6MRC - chains 1 and M of the 28 polymer chains in the assembly; structure by electron microscopy, 3.08 A resolution.

# Chain 1
Name: 10 kDa heat shock protein, mitochondrial
Organism: Homo sapiens
UniProt: P61604 (CH10_HUMAN); numbering as in UniProt (aligned over 3-102)
Sequence (100 residues; row label = number of the first residue in the row):
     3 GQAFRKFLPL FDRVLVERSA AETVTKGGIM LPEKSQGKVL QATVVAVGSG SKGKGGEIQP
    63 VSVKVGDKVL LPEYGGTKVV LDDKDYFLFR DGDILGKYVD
Swiss-Prot annotation at these positions:
  - modified residue: K8 (N6-acetyllysine), K28 (N6-succinyllysine), K40 (N6-acetyllysine), K54 (N6-malonyllysine), K56 (N6-acetyllysine), K66 (N6-acetyllysine), K70 (N6-acetyllysine), T79 (Phosphothreonine), K80 (N6-acetyllysine), K86 (N6-acetyllysine), K99 (N6-acetyllysine)

# Chain M
Name: 60 kDa heat shock protein, mitochondrial
Organism: Homo sapiens
Notes: EC 3.6.4.9
UniProt: P10809 (CH60_HUMAN); residues 3-528 here correspond to UniProt positions 27-552 (UniProt number = residue number + 24)
Sequence (528 residues; row label = number of the first residue in the row):
     1 GSAKDVKFGA DARALMLQGV DLLADAVAVT MGPKGRTVII EQSWGSPKVT KDGVTVAKSI
    61 DLKDKYKNIG AKLVQDVANN TNEEAGDGTT TATVLARSIA KEGFEKISKG ANPVEIRRGV
   121 MLAVDAVIAE LKKQSKPVTT PEEIAQVATI SANGDKEIGN IISDAMKKVG RKGVITVKDG
   181 KTLNDELEII EGMKFDRGYI SPYFINTSKG QKCEFQDAYV LLSEKKISSI QSIVPALEIA
   241 NAHRKPLVII AEDVDGEALS TLVLNRLKVG LQVVAVKAPG FGDNRKNQLK DMAIATGGAV
   301 FGEEGLTLNL EDVQPHDLGK VGEVIVTKDD AMLLKGKGDK AQIEKRIQEI IEQLDVTTSE
   361 YEKEKLNERL AKLSDGVAVL KVGGTSDVEV NEKKDRVTDA LNATRAAVEE GIVLGGGCAL
   421 LRCIPALDSL TPANEDQKIG IEIIKRTLKI PAMTIAKNAG VEGSLIVEKI MQSSSEVGYD
   481 AMAGDFVNMV EKGIIDPTKV VRTALLDAAG VASLLTTAEV VVTEIPKE
Construct notes: expression tag (1-2)
Metal / ion sites: Mg2+: D87 (together with ADP)
Ligand contacts: ADP (adenosine-5'-diphosphate): T30, M31, G32, P33, K51, D87, G88, T89, T90, T91, I150, G415, G416, I455, Y479, D480, A481, M482, I494, D496
Swiss-Prot annotation at these positions:
  - binding site (ATP): K51, D87 to T91, G416, D496
  - modified residue: K7 (N6-succinyllysine), S43 (Phosphoserine), S46 (Phosphoserine), K51 (N6-acetyllysine), K58 (N6-acetyllysine), K63 (N6-acetyllysine), Y66 (Phosphotyrosine), K67 (N6-acetyllysine), K101 (N6-acetyllysine), K106 (N6-acetyllysine), K109 (N6-acetyllysine), K132 (N6-acetyllysine), K167 (N6-acetyllysine), K178 (N6-acetyllysine), K181 (N6-acetyllysine), K194 (N6-acetyllysine), K212 (N6-acetyllysine), K225 (N6-acetyllysine), K226 (N6-acetyllysine), K245 (N6-acetyllysine) and 11 more in UniProt
  - cross-link: K527 (Glycyl lysine isopeptide (Lys-Gly) (interchain with G-Cter in SUMO2))

# Chain 1 / chain M interface
Contacting residue pairs (16; chain 1 residue first):
  T27(1) with E238(M), hydrogen bond
  G30(1) with N241(M), hydrogen bond (backbone-side chain)
  I31(1) with V234(M), hydrophobic; L237(M), hydrophobic; N265(M)
  M32(1) with L264(M), hydrophobic; N265(M), hydrogen bond (backbone-side chain); K268(M)
  L33(1) with I230(M), hydrophobic; L264(M)
  P34(1) with I230(M); E257(M); T261(M); L264(M), hydrophobic
  S37(1) with I230(M); E257(M)

# In short
The interface between chain 1 and chain M involves 7 residues on one side and 10 on the other; the contacts
include 3 hydrogen bonds. Among the polar pairs are T27(1)-E238(M), G30(1)-N241(M) and M32(1)-N265(M). Ligands
of chain M: ADP.
Here chain 1 is 10 kDa heat shock protein, mitochondrial and chain M is 60 kDa heat shock protein,
mitochondrial, both from Homo sapiens. Entry 6MRC (ADP-bound human mitochondrial Hsp60-Hsp10 football complex)
was determined by electron microscopy, deposited together with 6HT7 and 6MRD.
